PDB entry 6OWF | electron microscopy, 3.00 A resolution | chains E and BS of the 180 polymer chains in the assembly

# Chain E
Name: Microcompartments protein
Source organism: Halothece sp. (strain PCC 7418)
UniProt: K9YHS7 (K9YHS7_HALP7); residue numbers follow UniProt; this construct covers 1-113
Chain sequence (113 residues; each row starts with the number of its first residue):
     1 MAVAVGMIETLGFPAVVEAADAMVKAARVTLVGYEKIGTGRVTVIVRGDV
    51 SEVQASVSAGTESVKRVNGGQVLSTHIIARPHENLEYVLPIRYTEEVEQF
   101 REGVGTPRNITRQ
Unresolved in the structure: 1, 102-113

# Chain BS
Name: Ethanolamine utilization protein EutN/carboxysome structural protein Ccml
Source organism: Halothece sp. (strain PCC 7418)
UniProt: K9YFK1 (K9YFK1_HALP7); residue numbers follow UniProt; this construct covers 1-95
Chain sequence (105 residues; row label = number of the first residue in the row):
     1 MQMAKVCGTVVGTQKLPSMTGVKLLLLQFIDANGELLPKYEVAADPVGAG
    51 LGEWVLVNRGSAARQTEYHQNRPLDAMVVAIIDTVTVNNRRLYGEGSWSH
   101 PQFEK
Unresolved in the structure: 96-105
Differences from the reference sequence: expression tag (96-105)

# How chain E and chain BS interact
Residue-residue contacts (5):
  V50(E) with D83(BS)
  S51(E) with D83(BS)
  A79(E) with I81(BS), hydrophobic
  R80(E) with L51(BS), hydrogen bond (side chain-backbone); E53(BS), salt bridge
Also at the interface, not in a pair above, chain BS (5 interface residues in all): G50

# Summary
4 residues of chain E and 5 residues of chain BS are in contact, with 1 hydrogen bond and 1 salt bridge. Among
the polar pairs are R80(E)-E53(BS) and R80(E)-L51(BS).
Here chain E is Microcompartments protein and chain BS is Ethanolamine utilization protein EutN/carboxysome
structural protein Ccml, both from Halothece sp. (strain PCC 7418). Entry 6OWF (Structure of a synthetic
beta-carboxysome shell, T=3) was determined by electron microscopy together with 6OWG from the same study.
